Entry 5AWD (X-ray diffraction, 2.05 A resolution); this record covers chain A.

[Chain A]
Molecule: Toll-like receptor 8
Organism: Homo sapiens
Notes: fragment: Extracellular domain
UniProtKB: Q9NR97 (TLR8_HUMAN); residue numbers follow UniProt; this construct covers 27-827
Chain sequence (811 residues; each row starts with the number of its first residue):
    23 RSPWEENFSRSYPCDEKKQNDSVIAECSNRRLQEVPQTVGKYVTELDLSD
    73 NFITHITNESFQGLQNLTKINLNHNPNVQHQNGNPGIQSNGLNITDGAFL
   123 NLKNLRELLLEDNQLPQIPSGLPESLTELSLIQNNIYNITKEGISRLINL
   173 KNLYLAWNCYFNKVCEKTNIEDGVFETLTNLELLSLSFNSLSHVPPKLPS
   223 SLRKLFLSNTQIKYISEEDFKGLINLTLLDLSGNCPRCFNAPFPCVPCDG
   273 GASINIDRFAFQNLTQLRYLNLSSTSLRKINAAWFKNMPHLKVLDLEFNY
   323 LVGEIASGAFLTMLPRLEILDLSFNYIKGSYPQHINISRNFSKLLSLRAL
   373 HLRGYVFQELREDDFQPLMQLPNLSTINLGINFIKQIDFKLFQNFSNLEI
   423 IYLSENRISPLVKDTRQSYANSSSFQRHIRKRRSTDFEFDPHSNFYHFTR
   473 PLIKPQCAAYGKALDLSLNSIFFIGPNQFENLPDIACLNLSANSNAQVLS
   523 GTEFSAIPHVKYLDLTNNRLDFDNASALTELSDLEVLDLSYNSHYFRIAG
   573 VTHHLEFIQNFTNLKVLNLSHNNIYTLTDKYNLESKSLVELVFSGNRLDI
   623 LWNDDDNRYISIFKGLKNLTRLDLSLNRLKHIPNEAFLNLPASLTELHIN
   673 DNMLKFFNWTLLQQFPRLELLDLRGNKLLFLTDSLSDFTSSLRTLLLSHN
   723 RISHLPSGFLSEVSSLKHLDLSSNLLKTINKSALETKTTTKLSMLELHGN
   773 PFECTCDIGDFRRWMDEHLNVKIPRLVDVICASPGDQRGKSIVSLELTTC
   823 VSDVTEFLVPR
Not modelled in the structure: 23-30, 42-43, 100-111, 435-458, 819-833
Construct notes: expression tag (23-26, 828-833)
Disulfides: Cys-36/Cys-49, Cys-181/Cys-187, Cys-257/Cys-270, Cys-260/Cys-267, Cys-479/Cys-509, Cys-776/Cys-803
Covalently attached groups: N-acetylglucosamine (NAG) linked to Asn-115, Asn-362, Asn-395, Asn-511, Asn-546, Asn-582, Asn-640, Asn-680; glycan linked to Asn-293, Asn-590
Small-molecule neighbours: IDQ (1-[[4-(aminomethyl)phenyl]methyl]-2-butyl-imidazo[4,5-c]quinolin-4-amine): Phe-346, Tyr-348, Gly-351, Ser-352, Tyr-353, Gly-376, Val-378, Ile-403, Phe-405, Arg-429, Val-520, Asp-543, Asp-545, Gly-572, Val-573, Thr-574
Swiss-Prot annotation at these positions:
  - glycosylation (N-linked (GlcNAc...) asparagine): Asn-29, Asn-42, Asn-80, Asn-88, Asn-115, Asn-160, Asn-247, Asn-285, Asn-293, Asn-358, Asn-362, Asn-395, Asn-416, Asn-443, Asn-511, Asn-546, Asn-582, Asn-590, Asn-640, Asn-680 and 1 more in UniProt
  - natural variant: Pro-432 (P432L: In IMD98), Phe-494 (F494L: In IMD98), Gly-572 (G572D: In IMD98; G572V: In IMD98)
  - mutagenesis: Tyr-348 (Y348A: Abolishes activation of NF-kappa-B; Y348A: Abolishes responses to both ssRNA and chemical ligands), Val-378 (V378A: Increases activation of NF-kappa-B), Phe-405 (F405A: Abolishes activation of NF-kappa-B; F405A: Abolishes responses to both ssRNA and chemical ligands), Arg-452 to Arg-455 (Monomeric and inactive), Val-520 (V520A: Strongly decreases activation of NF-kappa-B), Asp-543 (D543A: Abolishes activation of NF-kappa-B; D543A: Abolishes responses to both ssRNA and chemical ligands), Thr-574 (T574A: Abolishes responses to both ssRNA and chemical ligands; T574A: Strongly decreases activation of NF-kappa-B)
Reported in the primary citation:
  - binding site for IDQ: Gly-351

[Overview]
Chain A binds compound IDQ. Covalently linked N-acetylglucosamine: at Asn-115, Asn-293, Asn-362, Asn-395,
Asn-511 and Asn-546 and 4 more. Curated annotation (UniProt) lists 10 mutagenesis sites. The paper reports a
binding site for IDQ at Gly-351.
Chain A is Toll-like receptor 8 (Homo sapiens); the structure, Crystal structure of human TLR8 in complex with
N1-4-aminomethylbenzyl (IMDQ), was determined by X-ray diffraction (same publication as 5AWB).
